4JI1 - chains A and J of the 21 polymer chains in the assembly; structure by X-ray diffraction, 3.14 A resolution.

== Chain A ==
Molecule: 16S rRNA
Organism: Thermus thermophilus
Sequence (1522 nucleotides; numbered 0 to 1544 plus 19 insertion-coded residues; 42 numbers in that range are skipped by the numbering (no residue carries them; nothing is unmodelled there); the number before each row is that of its first residue; a row labelled like 190A-190L holds insertion residues (190A, then the next letters in order); numbering starts at 0):
     0 UUUGUUGGAG AGUUUGAUCC UGGCUCAGGG UGAACGCUGG CGGCGUGCCU AAGACAUGCA
    60 AGUCGUGCGG G
    73 CCGCGGGGUU UU
    88 ACUCCG
    95 UGGUC
   101 AGCGGCGGAC GGGUGAGUAA CGCGUGGGU
  129A G
   130 ACCUACCCGG AAGAGGGGGA CAACCCGGGG AAACUCGGGC UAAUCCCCCA UGUGGACCCG
   190 C
190A-190L CCCUUGGGGUGU
   191 GUCCAAAGGG CUUU
   216 GCCCGCUUCC GGAUGGGCCC GCGUCCCAUC AGCUAGUUGG UGGGGUAAUG GCCCACCAAG
   276 GCGACGACGG GUAGCCGGUC UGAGAGGAUG GCCGGCCACA GGGGCACUGA GACACGGGCC
   336 CCACUCCUAC GGGAGGCAGC AGUUAGGAAU CUUCCGCAAU GGGCGCAAGC CUGACGGAGC
   396 GACGCCGCUU GGAGGAAGAA GCCCUUCGGG GUGUAAACUC CUGAA
   442 CCCGGGACGA AACCCCCGAC GA
   474 GGGGACUGAC GGUACCGGG
   494 GUAAUAGCGC CGGCCAACUC CGUGCCAGCA GCCGCGGUAA UACGGAGGGC GCGAGCGUUA
   554 CCCGGAUUCA CUGGGCGUAA AGGGCGUGUA GGCGGCCUGG GGCGUCCCAU GUGAAAGACC
   614 ACGGCUCAAC CGUGGGGGAG CGUGGGAUAC GCUCAGGCUA GACGGUGGGA GAGGGUGGUG
   674 GAAUUCCCGG AGUAGCGGUG AAAUGCGCAG AUACCGGGAG GAACGCCGAU GGCGAAGGCA
   734 GCCACCUGGU CCACCCGUGA CGCUGAGGCG CGAAAGCGUG GGGAGCAAAC CGGAUUAGAU
   794 ACCCGGGUAG UCCACGCCCU AAACGAUGCG CGCUAGGUCU CUGGGUCU
   848 CCUGGGGGCC GAAGCUAACG CGUUAAGCGC GCCGCCUGGG GAGUACGGCC GCAAGGCUGA
   908 AACUCAAAGG AAUUGACGGG GGCCCGCACA AGCGGUGGAG CAUGUGGUUU AAUUCGAAGX
   968 AACGCGAAGA ACCUUACCAG GCCUUGACAU GCUAGG
 1003A G
  1004 AACCCGGGUG AAAGCCUGGG GUGCCCC
1030A-1030D GCGA
  1031 GGGGAGCCCU AGCACAGGUG CUGCAUGGCC GUCGUCAGCU CGUGCCGUGA GGUGUUGGGU
  1091 UAAGUCCCGC AACGAGCGCA ACCCCCGCCG UUAGUUGCCA GCGGUUCGGC CGGGCACUCU
  1151 AACGGGACUG CCCGCGAAA
  1171 GCGGGAGGAA GGAGGGGACG ACGUCUGGUC AGCAUGGCCC UUACGGCCUG GGCGACACAC
  1231 GUGCUACAAU GCCCACUACA AAGCGAUGCC ACCCGGCAAC GGGGAGCUAA UCGCAAAAAG
  1291 GUGGGCCCAG UUCGGAUUGG GGUCUGCAAC CCGACCCCAU GAAGCCGGAA UCGCUAGUAA
  1351 UCGCGGAUCA G
 1361A C
  1362 CAUGCCGCGG UGAAUACGUU CCCGGGCCUU GUACACACXG CCXGUXACGC CAUGGGAGCG
  1422 GGCUCUACCC GAAGUCGCCG GG
  1446 AGCCUACGGG
  1459 CAGGCGCCGA GGGUAGGGCC CGUGACUGGG GCGAAGUCGU AACAAGGUAG CUGUACCGGA
  1519 AGGUGCGGCU GGAUCCACUC CUUUCU
Disordered / not traced: 0-4, 1534-1538
Sequence notes: conflict C1534 (A2157 in M26923.1), A1535 (C2158 in M26923.1)
Modified / non-standard residues: PSU (pseudouridine-5'-monophosphate) at position 516, 7MG (7N-methyl-8-hydroguanosine-5'-monophosphate) at position 527, M2G (N2-dimethylguanosine-5'-monophosphate) at position 966, 5MC (5-methylcytidine-5'-monophosphate) at position 967, 2MG (2N-methylguanosine-5'-monophosphate) at position 1207, 5MC (5-methylcytidine-5'-monophosphate) at position 1400, 4OC (4n,o2'-methylcytidine-5'-monophosphate) at position 1402, 5MC (5-methylcytidine-5'-monophosphate) at position 1404, 5MC (5-methylcytidine-5'-monophosphate) at position 1407, UR3 (3-methyluridine-5'-monophoshate) at position 1498, MA6 (6N-dimethyladenosine-5'-monophoshate) at position 1518, MA6 (6N-dimethyladenosine-5'-monophoshate) at position 1519, PSU (pseudouridine-5'-monophosphate) at position 1540, PSU (pseudouridine-5'-monophosphate) at position 1541
Bound ions: Mg2+ site 1: G15, U920; Mg2+ site 2 near G21 (its only coordinating residue here); Mg2+ site 3: G46, G394; Mg2+ site 4 near A53 (its only coordinating residue here); Mg2+ site 5: C58, U387, G388; Mg2+ site 6: A59, U387; Mg2+ site 7 near U62 (its only coordinating residue here); Mg2+ site 8 near G107 (its only coordinating residue here); Mg2+ site 9 near A109 (its only coordinating residue here); Mg2+ site 10: C110, G377; Mg2+ site 11: G117, G289; Mg2+ site 12: C121, G124, U125, G236; 89 more Mg2+ sites not listed
Residues lining bound ligands: streptomycin (SRY): U12, U13, U14, C526, 7MG_527, C912, A913, A914, A915, C1490, G1491
From the paper describing this entry:
  - mutagenesis - C1490U: increased growth

== Chain J ==
Name: Ribosomal protein S10
Organism: Thermus thermophilus
UniProt: Q5SHN7 (RS10_THET8); residue numbers follow UniProt; this construct covers 1-105
Amino-acid sequence (105 residues; row label = number of the first residue in the row):
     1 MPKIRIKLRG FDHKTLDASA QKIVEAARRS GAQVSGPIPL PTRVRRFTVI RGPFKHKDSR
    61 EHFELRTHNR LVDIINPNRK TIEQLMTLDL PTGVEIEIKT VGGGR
Disordered / not traced: 1-2, 101-105

== Chain A / chain J interface ==
Residue-residue contacts (72):
  G963(A) - Phe54(J)  sugar contact
  A964(A) - Phe54(J)  sugar contact
  A964(A) - Lys55(J)  hydrogen bond to the sugar
  A969(A) - Lys55(J)  salt bridge to the phosphate
  C970(A) - Lys57(J)  phosphate contact
  G971(A) - Lys57(J)  salt bridge to the phosphate
  C972(A) - Lys55(J)  sugar contact
  C972(A) - Lys57(J)  salt bridge to the phosphate
  G973(A) - Ile50(J)  sugar contact
  G973(A) - Phe54(J)  base contact
  G973(A) - Lys55(J)  hydrogen bond to the sugar
  A975(A) - Thr48(J)  base contact
  G1058(A) - Pro53(J)  base contact
  C1059(A) - Arg51(J)  sugar contact
  C1059(A) - Gly52(J)  sugar contact
  C1059(A) - Pro53(J)  sugar contact
  C1060(A) - Arg51(J)  sugar contact
  C1060(A) - Gly52(J)  sugar contact
  C1060(A) - His56(J)  hydrogen bond to the sugar
  G1061(A) - Arg51(J)  phosphate contact
  G1061(A) - His56(J)  hydrogen bond to the sugar
  A1123(A) - Arg28(J)  salt bridge to the phosphate
  A1123(A) - Ser35(J)  phosphate contact
  A1123(A) - Pro37(J)  hydrogen bond to the sugar
  A1123(A) - Ile38(J)  sugar contact
  G1124(A) - Val34(J)  phosphate contact
  G1124(A) - Ser35(J)  phosphate contact
  G1124(A) - Gly36(J)  phosphate contact
  G1124(A) - Ile38(J)  sugar contact
  U1125(A) - Arg5(J)  hydrogen bond to the base
  U1125(A) - Leu71(J)  base contact
  U1125(A) - Asp73(J)  base contact
  U1150(A) - Pro39(J)  base contact
  U1150(A) - Leu40(J)  hydrogen bond to the sugar
  U1150(A) - Pro41(J)  sugar contact
  A1151(A) - Pro39(J)  sugar contact
  A1151(A) - Leu40(J)  sugar contact
  A1151(A) - Pro41(J)  phosphate contact
  A1151(A) - Thr42(J)  hydrogen bond to the phosphate
  A1152(A) - His13(J)  hydrogen bond to the phosphate
  A1152(A) - Asp17(J)  sugar contact
  A1152(A) - Thr42(J)  phosphate contact
  A1152(A) - His68(J)  phosphate contact
  A1152(A) - Arg70(J)  salt bridge to the phosphate
  C1153(A) - His13(J)  salt bridge to the phosphate
  C1189(A) - Arg51(J)  salt bridge to the phosphate
  G1197(A) - His56(J)  hydrogen bond to the base
  G1198(A) - Phe54(J)  sugar contact
  G1198(A) - Lys55(J)  sugar contact
  U1199(A) - Phe54(J)  sugar contact
  G1202(A) - Pro53(J)  base contact
  G1253(A) - Val44(J)  phosphate contact
  G1253(A) - Arg46(J)  salt bridge to the phosphate
  C1254(A) - Arg43(J)  phosphate contact
  C1254(A) - Val44(J)  phosphate contact
  C1254(A) - Arg45(J)  salt bridge to the phosphate
  G1255(A) - Arg43(J)  base contact
  G1255(A) - Arg45(J)  salt bridge to the phosphate
  U1278(A) - Glu97(J)  base contact
  A1279(A) - Lys7(J)  sugar contact
  A1279(A) - Arg9(J)  salt bridge to the phosphate
  A1279(A) - Arg43(J)  base contact
  A1280(A) - Lys7(J)  salt bridge to the phosphate
  A1280(A) - Leu40(J)  phosphate contact
  A1280(A) - Pro41(J)  sugar contact
  U1281(A) - Arg5(J)  base contact
  U1281(A) - Lys7(J)  hydrogen bond to the base
  C1366(A) - Arg60(J)  hydrogen bond to the sugar
  C1367(A) - Thr48(J)  hydrogen bond to the sugar
  C1367(A) - Arg60(J)  salt bridge to the phosphate
  C1367(A) - His62(J)  hydrogen bond to the phosphate
  G1368(A) - His62(J)  salt bridge to the phosphate
Also at the interface, not in a pair above, chain A (37 interface residues in all): A965, A1188, A1201
Also at the interface, not in a pair above, chain J (37 interface residues in all): Ser59, Glu61

== Overview ==
The chain A/chain J interface involves 37 residues from each chain, with 14 hydrogen bonds and 14 salt
bridges. Polar pairs include U1125(A)-Arg5(J), G1197(A)-His56(J) and U1281(A)-Lys7(J). Chain A binds
streptomycin. The Mg2+ site 1 is built by G15(A) and U920(A). G46(A) and G394(A) coordinate Mg2+ site 3. The
paper reports that C1490U of chain A increases growth.
Here chain A is 16S rRNA and chain J is Ribosomal protein S10, both from Thermus thermophilus. Entry 4JI1
(Crystal Structure of 30S ribosomal subunit from Thermus thermophilus) was determined by X-ray diffraction,
deposited together with 4JI0, 4JI2, 4JI3, 4JI4, 4JI5, 4JI6, 4JI7 and 4JI8.
